Entry 8EOS (electron microscopy, 3.10 A resolution); this record covers chains D and E of the 9 polymer chains in the assembly.

[Chain D]
Protein: DNA-directed RNA polymerase subunit beta'
From: Mycobacterium tuberculosis H37Rv
Notes: EC 2.7.7.6
UniProt: P9WGY7 (RPOC_MYCTU); residues 1-1316 here = UniProt positions 1-1316
Amino-acid sequence (1316 residues; each row starts with the number of its first residue):
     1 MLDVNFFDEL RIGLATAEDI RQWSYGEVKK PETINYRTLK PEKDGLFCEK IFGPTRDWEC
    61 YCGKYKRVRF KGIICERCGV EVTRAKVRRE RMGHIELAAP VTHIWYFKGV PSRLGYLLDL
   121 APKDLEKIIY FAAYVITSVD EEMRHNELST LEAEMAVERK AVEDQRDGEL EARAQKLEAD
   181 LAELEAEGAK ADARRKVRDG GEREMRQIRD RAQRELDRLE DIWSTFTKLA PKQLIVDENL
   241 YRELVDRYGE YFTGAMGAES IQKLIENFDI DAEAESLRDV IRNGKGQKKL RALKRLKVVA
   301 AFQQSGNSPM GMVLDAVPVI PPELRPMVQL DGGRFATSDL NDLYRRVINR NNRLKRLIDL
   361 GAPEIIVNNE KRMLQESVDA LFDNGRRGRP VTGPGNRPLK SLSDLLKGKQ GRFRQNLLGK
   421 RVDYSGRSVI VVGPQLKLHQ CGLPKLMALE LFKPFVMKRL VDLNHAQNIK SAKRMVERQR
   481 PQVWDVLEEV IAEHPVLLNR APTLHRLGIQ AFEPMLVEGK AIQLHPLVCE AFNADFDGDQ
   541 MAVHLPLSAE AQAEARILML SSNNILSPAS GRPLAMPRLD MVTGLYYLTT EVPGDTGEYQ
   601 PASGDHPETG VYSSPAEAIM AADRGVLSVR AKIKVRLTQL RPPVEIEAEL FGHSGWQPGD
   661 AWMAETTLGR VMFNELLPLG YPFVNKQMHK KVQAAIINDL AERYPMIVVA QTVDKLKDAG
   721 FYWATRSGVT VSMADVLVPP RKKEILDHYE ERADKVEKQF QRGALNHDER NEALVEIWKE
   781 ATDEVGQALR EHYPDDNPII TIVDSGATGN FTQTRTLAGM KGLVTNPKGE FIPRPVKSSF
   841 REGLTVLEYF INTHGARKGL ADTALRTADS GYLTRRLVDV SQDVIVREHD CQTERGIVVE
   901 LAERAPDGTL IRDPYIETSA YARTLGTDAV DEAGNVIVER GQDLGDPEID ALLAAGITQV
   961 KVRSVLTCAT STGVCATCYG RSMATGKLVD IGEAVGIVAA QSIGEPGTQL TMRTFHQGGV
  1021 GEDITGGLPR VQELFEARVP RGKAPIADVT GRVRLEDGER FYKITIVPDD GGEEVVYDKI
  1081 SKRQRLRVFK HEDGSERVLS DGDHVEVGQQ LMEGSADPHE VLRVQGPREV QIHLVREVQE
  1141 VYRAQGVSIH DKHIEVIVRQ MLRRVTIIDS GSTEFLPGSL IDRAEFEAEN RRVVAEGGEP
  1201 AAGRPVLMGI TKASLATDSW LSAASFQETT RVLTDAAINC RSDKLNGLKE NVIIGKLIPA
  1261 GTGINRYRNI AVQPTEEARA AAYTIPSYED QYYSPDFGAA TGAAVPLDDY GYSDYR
Unresolved in the structure: 1, 1018-1022, 1283-1316
Bound ions: Zn2+ site 1: Cys60, Cys62, Cys75, Cys78; Mg2+ site 1: Asp535 (together with CMPcPP); Mg2+ site 2: Asp535, Asp539 (shared with 1 residue of chain R); Zn2+ site 2: Cys891, Cys968, Cys975, Cys978
Ligand contacts: CMPcPP: Arg500, Pro502, Asn533, Asp535, Gln1009, Met1012, Arg1013, His1016

[Chain E]
Protein: DNA-directed RNA polymerase subunit omega
From: Mycobacterium tuberculosis H37Rv
Notes: EC 2.7.7.6
UniProt: P9WGY5 (RPOZ_MYCTU); residues 1-110 here = UniProt positions 1-110
Amino-acid sequence (110 residues; row label = number of the first residue in the row):
     1 MSISQSDASL AAVPAVDQFD PSSGASGGYD TPLGITNPPI DELLDRVSSK YALVIYAAKR
    61 ARQINDYYNQ LGEGILEYVG PLVEPGLQEK PLSIALREIH ADLLEHTEGE
Unresolved in the structure: 1-26, 110

[Interface between chain D and chain E]
Pairs across the interface (56; chain D residue first):
  His439(D) with Leu33(E), hydrogen bond (side chain-backbone); Thr36(E)
  Arg459(D) with Gln88(E)
  Ala492(D) with Lys90(E), hydrogen bond (backbone-side chain)
  Glu493(D) with Ile35(E)
  Glu513(D) with Ile35(E)
  Glu550(D) with Ala58(E); Arg62(E), salt bridge
  Ala553(D) with Val54(E), hydrophobic; Leu92(E)
  Glu554(D) with Val54(E)
  Arg556(D) with Ile35(E); Asn37(E); Ser93(E); Leu96(E)
  Leu558(D) with Lys50(E); Val54(E), hydrophobic
  Leu560(D) with Ile35(E), hydrophobic
  Pro705(D) with Asp41(E)
  Met706(D) with Ile40(E), hydrophobic; Asp41(E)
  Ile707(D) with Tyr29(E), hydrophobic; Asp41(E)
  Gln711(D) with Tyr29(E); Asp30(E), hydrogen bond (side chain-backbone)
  Asp990(D) with Ser49(E)
  Ile991(D) with Tyr51(E)
  Glu993(D) with Tyr51(E)
  Thr1262(D) with Tyr51(E); Ile55(E)
  Arg1266(D) with Glu108(E), salt bridge; Gly109(E)
  Tyr1267(D) with Ser49(E), hydrogen bond; Tyr51(E), hydrophobic; Ile55(E)
  Arg1268(D) with Lys59(E)
  Asn1269(D) with Gly109(E), hydrogen bond (backbone-backbone)
  Ile1270(D) with Ile55(E), hydrophobic; Lys59(E), hydrogen bond (backbone-side chain); Thr107(E)
  Ala1271(D) with Glu105(E); His106(E); Thr107(E), hydrogen bond (backbone-backbone)
  Val1272(D) with Tyr56(E), hydrophobic; Lys59(E); Gln63(E), hydrogen bond (backbone-side chain)
  Gln1273(D) with Leu104(E); Glu105(E), hydrogen bond
  Pro1274(D) with Val79(E), hydrophobic; Leu82(E), hydrophobic; Leu103(E); Leu104(E), hydrophobic; Glu105(E)
  Thr1275(D) with Leu103(E), hydrogen bond (backbone-backbone); Glu105(E), hydrogen bond (backbone-side chain)
  Ala1278(D) with Leu103(E), hydrophobic
Also at the interface, not in a pair above, chain D (40 interface residues in all): Glu489, Val490, Ala549, Gln552, Ile557, Asn563, Val708, Gly992, Gly1261, Asn1265
Also at the interface, not in a pair above, chain E (38 interface residues in all): Gly28, Gly34, Pro39, Ala52, Leu53, Arg60

[Overview]
40 residues of chain D and 38 residues of chain E are in contact; the contacts include 11 hydrogen bonds and 2
salt bridges. Polar contacts include Glu550(D)-Arg62(E), Arg1266(D)-Glu108(E) and His439(D)-Leu33(E). Bound to
chain D: CMPcPP.
Chain D is DNA-directed RNA polymerase subunit beta' and chain E is DNA-directed RNA polymerase subunit omega,
both from Mycobacterium tuberculosis H37Rv; the structure, M. tuberculosis RNAP elongation complex with NusG
and CMPCPP, was determined by electron microscopy (same publication as 8EHQ, 8EJ3, 8EOE, 8EOF, 8EOT and 8EXY).
